Entry 1D6R (X-ray diffraction, 2.30 A resolution); this record covers chains A and I.

Chain A:
Protein: Trypsinogen
Source organism: Bos taurus
Notes: EC 3.4.21.4; fragment: cationic precursor
UniProt: P00760 (TRY1_BOVIN); the construct lacks a stretch of the UniProt sequence and is renumbered around it, so the offset changes along the chain: 16-34 = UniProt 21-39; 37-67 = UniProt 40-70; 69-125 = UniProt 71-127; 127-130 = UniProt 128-131; 5 more segments
Chain sequence (223 residues; numbered 16 to 245 plus 3 insertion-coded residues; 10 numbers in that range are skipped by the numbering (no residue carries them; nothing is unmodelled there); the number before each row is that of its first residue):
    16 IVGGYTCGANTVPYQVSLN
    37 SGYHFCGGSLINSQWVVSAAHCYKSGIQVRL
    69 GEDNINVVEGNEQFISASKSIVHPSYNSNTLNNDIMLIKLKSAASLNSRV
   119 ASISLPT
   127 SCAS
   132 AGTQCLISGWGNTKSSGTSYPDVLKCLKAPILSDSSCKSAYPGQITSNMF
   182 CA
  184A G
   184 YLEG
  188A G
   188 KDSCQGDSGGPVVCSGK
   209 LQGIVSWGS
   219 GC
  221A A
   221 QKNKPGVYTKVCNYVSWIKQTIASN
Disulfides: Cys22-Cys157, Cys42-Cys58, Cys128-Cys232, Cys136-Cys201, Cys168-Cys182, Cys191-Cys220

Chain I:
Protein: Bowman-birk proteinase inhibitor precursor
Source organism: Glycine max
UniProt: P01055 (IBB1_SOYBN); residues 6-63 here correspond to UniProt positions 45-102 (UniProt number = residue number + 39)
Chain sequence (58 residues; row label = number of the first residue in the row):
     6 KPCCDQCACTKSNPPQCRCSDMRLNSCHSACKSCICALSYPAQCFCVDIT
    56 DFCYEPCK
Disulfides: Cys8-Cys62, Cys9-Cys24, Cys12-Cys58, Cys14-Cys22, Cys32-Cys39, Cys36-Cys51, Cys41-Cys49
Curated features (UniProtKB/Swiss-Prot):
  - site: Lys16, Ser17 (Reactive bond for trypsin), Leu43, Ser44 (Reactive bond for chymotrypsin)

How chain A and chain I interact:
Residue-residue contacts (33):
  Phe41(A) - Asn18(I)  hydrogen bond (backbone-backbone)
  His57(A) - Thr15(I)
  His57(A) - Lys16(I)
  His57(A) - Ser17(I)
  His57(A) - Gln21(I)
  Ser96(A) - Gln21(I)
  Ser96(A) - Ile54(I)
  Asn97(A) - Arg23(I)  hydrogen bond (backbone-side chain)
  Asn97(A) - Val52(I)
  Leu99(A) - Thr15(I)
  Tyr151(A) - Asn18(I)
  Gln175(A) - Gln11(I)  hydrogen bond
  Asp189(A) - Lys16(I)  salt bridge
  Ser190(A) - Lys16(I)  hydrogen bond (backbone-side chain)
  Cys191(A) - Lys16(I)
  Gln192(A) - Thr15(I)
  Gln192(A) - Lys16(I)
  Gln192(A) - Ser17(I)
  Gln192(A) - Pro20(I)
  Gly193(A) - Lys16(I)  hydrogen bond (backbone-backbone)
  Asp194(A) - Lys16(I)
  Ser195(A) - Lys16(I)  hydrogen bond (side chain-backbone)
  Ser195(A) - Ser17(I)  hydrogen bond (side chain-backbone)
  Ser214(A) - Thr15(I)
  Ser214(A) - Lys16(I)  hydrogen bond (backbone-backbone)
  Trp215(A) - Cys14(I)
  Trp215(A) - Thr15(I)
  Trp215(A) - Lys16(I)
  Gly216(A) - Cys14(I)  hydrogen bond (backbone-backbone)
  Gly216(A) - Lys16(I)
  Ser217(A) - Gln11(I)  hydrogen bond
  Ser217(A) - Cys12(I)  hydrogen bond (side chain-backbone)
  Gly219(A) - Lys16(I)
Interface residues without a listed pair, chain A (27 interface residues in all): Tyr39, His40, Cys42, Tyr94, Thr98, Val213, Cys220, Gly226
Interface residues without a listed pair, chain I (14 interface residues in all): Ala13, Ser25

Summary:
Chain A and chain I form an interface of 27 and 14 residues respectively, with 11 hydrogen bonds and 1 salt
bridge. Among the polar pairs are Asp189(A)-Lys16(I), Asn97(A)-Arg23(I) and Gln175(A)-Gln11(I).
Chain A is Trypsinogen (Bos taurus) and chain I is Bowman-birk proteinase inhibitor precursor (Glycine max);
the structure, Crystal structure of cancer chemopreventive bowman-birk inhibitor in ternary complex with
bovine trypsin at 2.3 A ..., was determined by X-ray diffraction.
